1JB7 - chains G and A of the 5 polymer chains in the assembly; structure by X-ray diffraction, 1.86 A resolution.

# Chain G
Molecule: 12-nt DNA strand
Sequence (12 nucleotides; each row starts with the number of its first residue):
     1 GGGGTTTTGGGG
Bound ions: Na+ site 1: DG1, DG2, DG11 (shared with 2 residues of chain H); Na+ site 2: DG1, DG12 (shared with 3 residues of chain H); Na+ site 3: DG3, DG10 (shared with 3 residues of chain H); Na+ site 4: DG4, DT7, DG9 (shared with 2 residues of chain H)

# Chain A
Name: telomere-binding protein alpha subunit
Organism: Sterkiella nova
UniProt: P29549 (TEBA_OXYNO); numbering as in UniProt (aligned over 1-495)
Sequence (495 residues; numbered 1 to 495; the number before each row is that of its first residue):
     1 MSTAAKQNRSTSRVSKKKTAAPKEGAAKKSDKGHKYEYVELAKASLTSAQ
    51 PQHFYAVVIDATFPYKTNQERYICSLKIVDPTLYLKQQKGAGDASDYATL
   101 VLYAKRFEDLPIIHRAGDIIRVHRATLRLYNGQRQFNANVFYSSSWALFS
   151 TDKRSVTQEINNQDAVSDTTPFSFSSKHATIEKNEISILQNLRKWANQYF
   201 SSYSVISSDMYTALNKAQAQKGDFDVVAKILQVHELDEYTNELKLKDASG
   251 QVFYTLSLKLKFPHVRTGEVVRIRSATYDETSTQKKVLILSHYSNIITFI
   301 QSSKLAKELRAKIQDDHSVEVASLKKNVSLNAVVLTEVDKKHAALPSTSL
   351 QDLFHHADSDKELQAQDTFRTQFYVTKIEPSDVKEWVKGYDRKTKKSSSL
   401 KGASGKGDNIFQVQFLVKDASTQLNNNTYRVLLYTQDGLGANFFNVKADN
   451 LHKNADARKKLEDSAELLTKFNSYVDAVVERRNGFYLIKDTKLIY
Not modelled in the structure: 1-35

# Interface between chain G and chain A
Contacting residue pairs (7):
  DG3(G) with Lys105(A), hydrogen bond to the phosphate
  DG4(G) with Lys105(A), salt bridge to the phosphate; Phe141(A), phosphate contact; Tyr142(A), hydrogen bond to the base
  DT5(G) with Asn139(A), hydrogen bond to the phosphate; Tyr142(A), sugar contact
  DT7(G) with Tyr142(A), base contact
Also at the interface, not in a pair above, chain A (5 interface residues in all): Arg71

# Summary
4 residues of chain G and 5 residues of chain A are in contact, with 3 hydrogen bonds and 1 salt bridge. Among
the polar pairs are DG4(G)-Tyr142(A), DG3(G)-Lys105(A) and DT5(G)-Asn139(A). The Na+ site 1 is built by
DG1(G), DG2(G) and DG11(G).
Chain G is a 12-nt DNA strand and chain A is telomere-binding protein alpha subunit (Sterkiella nova); the
structure, DNA G-Quartets in a 1.86 A Resolution Structure of an Oxytricha nova Telomeric Protein-DNA Complex,
was determined by X-ray diffraction.
